PDB entry 8I13 | electron microscopy, 6.90 A resolution (low resolution: residue-level contacts below are approximate; hydrogen-bond / salt-bridge calls are withheld) | chains A and C of the 6 polymer chains in the assembly

# Chain A
Protein: Structural maintenance of chromosomes protein 5
Organism: Saccharomyces cerevisiae
UniProt: A0A6V8S000 (A0A6V8S000_YEASX); residues 1-1093 here = UniProt positions 1-1093
Sequence (1093 residues; row label = number of the first residue in the row):
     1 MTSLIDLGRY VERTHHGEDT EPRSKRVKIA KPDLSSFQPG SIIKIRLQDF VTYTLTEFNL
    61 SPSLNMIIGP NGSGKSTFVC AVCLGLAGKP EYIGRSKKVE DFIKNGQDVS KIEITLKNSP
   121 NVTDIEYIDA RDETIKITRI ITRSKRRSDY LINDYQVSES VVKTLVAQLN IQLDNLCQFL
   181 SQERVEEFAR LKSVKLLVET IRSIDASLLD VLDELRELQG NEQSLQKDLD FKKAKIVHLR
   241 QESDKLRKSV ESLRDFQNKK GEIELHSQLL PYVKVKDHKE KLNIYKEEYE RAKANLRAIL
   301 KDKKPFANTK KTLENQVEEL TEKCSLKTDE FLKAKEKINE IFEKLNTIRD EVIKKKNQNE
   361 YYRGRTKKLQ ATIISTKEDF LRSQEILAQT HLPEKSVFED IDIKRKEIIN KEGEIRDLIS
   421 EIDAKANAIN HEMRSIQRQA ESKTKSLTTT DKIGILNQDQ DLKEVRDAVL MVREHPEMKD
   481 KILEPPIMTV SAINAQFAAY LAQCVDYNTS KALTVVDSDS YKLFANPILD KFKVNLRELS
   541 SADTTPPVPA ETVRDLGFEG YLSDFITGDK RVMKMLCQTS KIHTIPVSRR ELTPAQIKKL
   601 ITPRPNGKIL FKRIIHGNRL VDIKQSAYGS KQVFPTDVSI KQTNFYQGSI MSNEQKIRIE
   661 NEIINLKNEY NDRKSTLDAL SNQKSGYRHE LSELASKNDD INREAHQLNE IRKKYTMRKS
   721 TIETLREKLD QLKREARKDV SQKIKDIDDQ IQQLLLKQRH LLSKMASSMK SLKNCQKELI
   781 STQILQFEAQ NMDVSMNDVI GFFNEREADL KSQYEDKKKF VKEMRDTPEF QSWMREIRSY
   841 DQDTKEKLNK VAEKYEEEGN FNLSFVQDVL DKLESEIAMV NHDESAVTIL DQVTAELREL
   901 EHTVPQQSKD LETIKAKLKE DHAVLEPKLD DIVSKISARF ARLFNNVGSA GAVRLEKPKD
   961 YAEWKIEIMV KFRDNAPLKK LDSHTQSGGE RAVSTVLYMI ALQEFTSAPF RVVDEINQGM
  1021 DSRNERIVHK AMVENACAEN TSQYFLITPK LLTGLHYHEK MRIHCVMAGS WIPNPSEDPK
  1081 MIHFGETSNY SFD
Disordered / not traced: 1-31, 262-267, 1066-1093

# Chain C
Protein: MMS21 isoform 1
Organism: Saccharomyces cerevisiae
UniProt: A0A8H8ULJ5 (A0A8H8ULJ5_YEASX); residues 1-267 here = UniProt positions 1-267
Sequence (267 residues; row label = number of the first residue in the row):
     1 MALNDNPIPK SVPLHPKSGK YFHNLHARDL SNIYQQCYKQ IDETINQLVD STSPSTIGIE
    61 EQVADITSTY KLLSTYESES NSFDEHIKDL KKNFKQSSDA CPQIDLSTWD KYRTGELTAP
   121 KLSELYLNMP TPEPATMVNN TDTLKILKVL PYIWNDPTCV IPDLQNPADE DDLQIEGGKI
   181 ELTCPITCKP YEAPLISRKC NHVFDRDGIQ NYLQGYTTRD CPQAACSQVV SMRDFVRDPI
   241 MELRCKIAKM KESQEQDKRS SQAIDVL
Disordered / not traced: 1-2

# Chain A / chain C interface
Pairs across the interface - 48 pairs, chain A then chain C:
  Phe306(A) - Trp109(C)
  Thr309(A) - Pro7(C)
  Lys335(A) - Ile33(C)
  Phe342(A) - Gln36(C)
  Phe342(A) - Gln40(C)
  Leu345(A) - Gln40(C)
  Leu345(A) - Thr44(C)
  Arg349(A) - Glu43(C)
  Arg363(A) - Asp257(C)
  Lys367(A) - Asp257(C)
  Lys367(A) - Ser260(C)
  Gln370(A) - Ile264(C)
  Ile373(A) - Ile264(C)
  Lys377(A) - Leu267(C)
  Arg737(A) - Ile264(C)
  Arg737(A) - Asp265(C)
  Gln758(A) - Leu48(C)
  Arg759(A) - Gln62(C)
  Met765(A) - Gln40(C)
  Ala766(A) - Thr69(C)
  Met769(A) - Leu73(C)
  Lys770(A) - Tyr76(C)
  Lys773(A) - Tyr34(C)
  Lys773(A) - Tyr76(C)
  Leu779(A) - Arg28(C)
  Ser781(A) - Tyr126(C)
  Ile784(A) - Leu122(C)
  Ile784(A) - Tyr126(C)
  Leu785(A) - Ser123(C)
  Phe787(A) - Tyr21(C)
  Phe787(A) - Phe22(C)
  Phe787(A) - Leu25(C)
  Glu788(A) - Lys121(C)
  Glu788(A) - Leu122(C)
  Glu788(A) - Ser123(C)
  Gln790(A) - Tyr21(C)
  Asn791(A) - Ser18(C)
  Met792(A) - Ile8(C)
  Met792(A) - Pro9(C)
  Met792(A) - Val12(C)
  Met792(A) - Lys121(C)
  Val794(A) - Ser18(C)
  Ser795(A) - Val12(C)
  Asp798(A) - His15(C)
  Val799(A) - Ile104(C)
  Phe802(A) - Ile104(C)
  Phe803(A) - Leu106(C)
  Arg806(A) - Leu106(C)
Also at the interface, not in a pair above, chain A (43 interface residues in all): Leu313, Ile338, Val352, Arg734, Leu755, Leu762, Gln776, Ile780
Also at the interface, not in a pair above, chain C (38 interface residues in all): Cys37, Gln47, Ser51, Leu72, Ser80

# Summary
43 residues of chain A and 38 residues of chain C are in contact.
Chain A is Structural maintenance of chromosomes protein 5 and chain C is MMS21 isoform 1, both from
Saccharomyces cerevisiae; the structure, Cryo-EM structure of 6-subunit Smc5/6, was determined by electron
microscopy together with 7YLM, 7YMD, 7YQH, 8HQS, 8I21, 8I4U and 6 further entries from the same study.
